Entry 7KZ0 (X-ray diffraction, 1.57 A resolution); this record covers chains A and D of the 3 polymer chains in the assembly.

Chain A:
Name: Methyl-CpG-binding domain protein 4
Source organism: Homo sapiens
Notes: EC 3.2.2.-; fragment: glycosylase domain
UniProt: O95243 (MBD4_HUMAN); residue numbers follow UniProt; this construct covers 426-580
Sequence (174 residues; numbered 407 to 580; the number before each row is that of its first residue):
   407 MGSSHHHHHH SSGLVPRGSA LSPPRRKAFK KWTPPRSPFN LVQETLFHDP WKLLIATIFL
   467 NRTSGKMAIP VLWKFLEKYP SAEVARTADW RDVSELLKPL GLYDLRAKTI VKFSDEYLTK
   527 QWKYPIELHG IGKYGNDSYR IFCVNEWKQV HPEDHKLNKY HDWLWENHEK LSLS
Unresolved in the structure: 407-436
Sequence notes: expression tag (407-425)
Ion coordination: K+: Ile532, Leu534, Ile537 (shared with 1 residue of chain C)
What the authors report for this chain:
  - binding site for the 12-nt DNA strand: Val448, Gln449, Leu466, Arg468, Gly536, Gly538, Lys539, Tyr540, Gly541, Asp560, Lys562
  - specificity-determining residues: Gln449 (proposed by the authors, not directly observed)
  - contacts within the chain: Gln449-Ser544
  - binding site for the 12-nt DNA strand (chain D): Arg468, Leu506
  - catalytic residues: Asp560
  - mutagenesis - D560G (2700-fold): decreased catalytic activity on G TF3 substrate
  - K+ coordination: Ile532, Leu534, Ile537
  - mutagenesis - Q449A: abolished catalytic activity (citing earlier work)

Chain D:
Molecule: 12-nt DNA strand
Sequence (12 nucleotides; each row starts with the number of its first residue):
     1 GCTGCGCGCT GG

Chain A / chain D interface:
Contacting residue pairs (18; chain A residue first):
  Arg468(A) with DG6(D), hydrogen bond to the base
  Thr469(A) with DG6(D), hydrogen bond to the base
  Met473(A) with DG8(D), phosphate contact; DC9(D), sugar contact
  Lys504(A) with DC7(D), sugar contact
  Pro505(A) with DC7(D), sugar contact; DG8(D), sugar contact
  Leu506(A) with DG6(D), hydrogen bond to the base; DC7(D), base contact
  Gly507(A) with DG6(D), base contact; DC7(D), hydrogen bond to the sugar
  Leu508(A) with DC5(D), base contact; DG6(D), hydrogen bond to the sugar
  Tyr509(A) with DG6(D), hydrogen bond to the phosphate; DC7(D), hydrogen bond to the phosphate
  Asp510(A) with DG6(D), hydrogen bond to the phosphate
  Leu511(A) with DC5(D), base contact; DG6(D), hydrogen bond to the phosphate
Also at the interface, not in a pair above, chain A (13 interface residues in all): Lys472, Arg512
Also at the interface, not in a pair above, chain D (7 interface residues in all): DG4, DT10

In short:
Chain A and chain D form an interface of 13 and 7 residues respectively; the contacts include 9 hydrogen
bonds. Polar contacts include Arg468(A)-DG6(D), Thr469(A)-DG6(D) and Leu506(A)-DG6(D). The K+ site is built by
Ile532(A), Leu534(A) and Ile537(A). From the paper: the catalytic residue Asp560(A); D560G of chain A reduces
catalytic activity on G TF3 substrate.
Chain A is Methyl-CpG-binding domain protein 4 (Homo sapiens) and chain D is a 12-nt DNA strand; the
structure, Human MBD4 glycosylase domain bound to DNA containing substrate analog 2'-deoxy-pseudouridine, was
determined by X-ray diffraction (same publication as 7KZ1 and 7KZG).
